Entry 6XLK (electron microscopy, 3.30 A resolution); this record covers chains N and H of the 4 polymer chains in the assembly.

# Chain N
Molecule: synthetic non-template strand DNA
Sequence (54 nucleotides; row label = number of the first residue in the row):
    35 GCCTTGACCCTCCCCTAAGGGGAGGGTTTAGATTGTGTGCAGTCTGACGC
    85 GGCG
Unresolved in the structure: 35-39, 63-88

# Chain H
Protein: MerR family transcriptional regulator EcmrR
Source organism: Escherichia coli
Chain sequence (268 residues; row label = number of the first residue in the row):
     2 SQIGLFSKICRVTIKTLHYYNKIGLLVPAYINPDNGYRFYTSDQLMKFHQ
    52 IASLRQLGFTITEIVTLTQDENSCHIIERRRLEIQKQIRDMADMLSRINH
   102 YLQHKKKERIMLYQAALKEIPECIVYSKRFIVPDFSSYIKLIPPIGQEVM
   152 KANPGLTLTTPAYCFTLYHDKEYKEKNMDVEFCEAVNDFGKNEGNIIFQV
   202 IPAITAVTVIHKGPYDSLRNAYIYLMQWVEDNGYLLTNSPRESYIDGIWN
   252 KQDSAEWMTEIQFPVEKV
Small-molecule neighbours:
  - tetraphenylantimonium ion (118): Tyr-127, Ile-140, Ile-143, Pro-144, Gly-147, Met-151, Ala-163, Cys-165, Phe-183, Glu-185, Tyr-245, Trp-250
  - chapso (1N7): Tyr-169, Asp-171, Lys-172, Glu-173, Tyr-174, Lys-175, Glu-176, Met-179, Arg-220, Tyr-223, Met-227, Pro-241, Phe-264

# Interface between chain N and chain H
Pairs across the interface - 14 pairs, chain N then chain H:
  DC42(N) with Gln-3(H), phosphate contact
  DC43(N) with Gln-3(H), phosphate contact; Ile-4(H), phosphate contact; Gly-5(H), hydrogen bond to the phosphate; Tyr-38(H), sugar contact
  DC44(N) with Ile-4(H), phosphate contact; His-19(H), salt bridge to the phosphate; Asn-36(H), sugar contact; Gly-37(H), sugar contact; Tyr-38(H), sugar contact; Arg-39(H), salt bridge to the phosphate
  DT45(N) with His-19(H), base contact; Arg-39(H), salt bridge to the phosphate
  DC46(N) with Lys-16(H), base contact
Interface residues without a listed pair, chain H (11 interface residues in all): Leu-6, Ile-15

# Summary
5 residues of chain N and 11 residues of chain H are in contact; the contacts include 1 hydrogen bond and 3
salt bridges. Polar contacts include DC43(N)/Gly-5(H), DC44(N)/His-19(H) and DC44(N)/Arg-39(H). Bound to chain
H: chapso and tetraphenylantimonium ion.
Chain N is synthetic non-template strand DNA and chain H is MerR family transcriptional regulator EcmrR
(Escherichia coli); the structure, Cryo-EM structure of EcmrR-DNA complex in EcmrR-RPitc-4nt, was determined
by electron microscopy (same publication as 6XL5, 6XL6, 6XL9, 6XLA, 6XLJ, 6XLL, 6XLM and 6XLN).
